7XUA - chains A and B; structure by X-ray diffraction, 1.87 A resolution.

# Chain A (and B)
Name: Histone-lysine N-methyltransferase EHMT2
Organism: Homo sapiens
Notes: EC 2.1.1.-; chain B of this document is another copy of the same molecule, construct and numbering; everything in this record applies to it too
UniProt: Q96KQ7 (EHMT2_HUMAN); residues 913-1193 here = UniProt positions 913-1193
Chain sequence (283 residues; row label = number of the first residue in the row):
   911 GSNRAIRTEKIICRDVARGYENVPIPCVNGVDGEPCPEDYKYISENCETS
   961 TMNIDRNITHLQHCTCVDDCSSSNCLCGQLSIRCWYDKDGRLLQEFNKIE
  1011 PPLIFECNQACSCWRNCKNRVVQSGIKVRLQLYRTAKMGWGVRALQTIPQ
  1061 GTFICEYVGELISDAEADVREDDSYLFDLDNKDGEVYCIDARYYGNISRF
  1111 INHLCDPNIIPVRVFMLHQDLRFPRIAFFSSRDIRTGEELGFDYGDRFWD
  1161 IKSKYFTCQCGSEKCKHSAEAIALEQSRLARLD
Not modelled in the structure: 911-915, 1189-1193 (chain B: 911-916, 1092-1093, 1193)
Differences from the reference sequence: expression tag (911-912)
Bound ions: Zn2+ site 1: C974, C987, C1017, C1021; Zn2+ site 2: C974, C976, C980, C985; Zn2+ site 3: C980, C1017, C1023, C1027; Zn2+ site 4: C1115, C1168, C1170, C1175
Ligand contacts:
  - I5X (N-[(1S)-1-(1H-benzimidazol-2-yl)-3-methylsulfanyl-propyl]-3,6,6-trimethyl-4-oxidanylidene-5,7-dihydro-1H-indole-2-carboxamide): Y1067, D1083, S1084, Y1085, L1086, F1087, D1088, L1089, D1090, P1121, R1123, I1136, F1152, D1153, Y1154, R1157, F1158, I1161
  - sinefungin (SFG): M1048, G1049, W1050, S1084, Y1085, R1109, F1110, I1111, N1112, H1113, Y1154, F1158, W1159, F1166, T1167, C1168, Q1169, C1170
Swiss-Prot annotation at these positions:
  - region (Interaction with histone H3): D1074 to D1093, Y1154 to R1157
  - binding site (Zn(2+)): C974, C976, C980, C985, C987, C1017, C1021, C1023, C1027, C1115, C1168, C1170, C1175
  - binding site (S-adenosyl-L-methionine): M1048 to W1050, Y1085, N1112, H1113, Q1169
  - site: Y1067 (Histone H3K9me binding)

# Interface between chain A and chain B
Residue-residue contacts - 58 pairs, chain A then chain B:
  R924(A) - W1024(B)
  D925(A) - W1024(B)
  R928(A) - Q1019(B)
  R928(A) - C1021(B)  hydrogen bond (side chain-backbone)
  R928(A) - S1022(B)
  R928(A) - C1023(B)  hydrogen bond (side chain-backbone)
  R928(A) - W1024(B)
  R928(A) - R1025(B)  hydrogen bond (backbone-backbone)
  G929(A) - W1024(B)
  G929(A) - R1025(B)
  Y930(A) - N1018(B)  hydrogen bond (side chain-backbone)
  Y930(A) - Q1019(B)
  Y930(A) - R1025(B)
  Y930(A) - R1030(B)  hydrogen bond
  K951(A) - Q1019(B)
  K951(A) - A1020(B)  hydrogen bond (side chain-backbone)
  K951(A) - C1021(B)  hydrogen bond (side chain-backbone)
  K951(A) - S1022(B)
  I953(A) - I968(B)  hydrophobic
  C957(A) - I968(B)  hydrophobic
  E958(A) - R966(B)
  E958(A) - N967(B)
  E958(A) - I968(B)  hydrogen bond (backbone-backbone)
  T959(A) - N967(B)  hydrogen bond (backbone-side chain)
  T959(A) - I968(B)
  S960(A) - N967(B)
  T961(A) - N963(B)
  N963(A) - N963(B)
  R966(A) - E958(B)
  N967(A) - E958(B)
  N967(A) - T959(B)  hydrogen bond (side chain-backbone)
  N967(A) - S960(B)
  I968(A) - C957(B)  hydrophobic
  I968(A) - E958(B)  hydrogen bond (backbone-backbone)
  I968(A) - T959(B)
  I968(A) - Y1104(B)
  T969(A) - T959(B)
  T969(A) - Y1104(B)
  N1018(A) - Y930(B)  hydrogen bond (backbone-side chain)
  Q1019(A) - R928(B)
  Q1019(A) - Y930(B)
  Q1019(A) - K951(B)
  A1020(A) - K951(B)  hydrogen bond (backbone-side chain)
  C1021(A) - R928(B)  hydrogen bond (backbone-side chain)
  C1021(A) - K951(B)  hydrogen bond (backbone-side chain)
  S1022(A) - R928(B)
  S1022(A) - K951(B)
  C1023(A) - R928(B)  hydrogen bond (backbone-side chain)
  W1024(A) - R924(B)
  W1024(A) - D925(B)
  W1024(A) - R928(B)
  W1024(A) - G929(B)
  R1025(A) - R928(B)  hydrogen bond (backbone-backbone)
  R1025(A) - G929(B)
  R1025(A) - Y930(B)
  R1030(A) - Y930(B)  hydrogen bond
  Y1104(A) - I968(B)
  Y1104(A) - T969(B)
Also at the interface, not in a pair above, chain A (28 interface residues in all): I964
Also at the interface, not in a pair above, chain B (27 interface residues in all): I953, T961

# Overview
28 residues of chain A and 27 residues of chain B are in contact; the contacts include 18 hydrogen bonds.
Among the polar pairs are R928(A)-C1021(B), R928(A)-C1023(B) and Y930(A)-N1018(B). Chain A binds sinefungin
and compound I5X.
Chain A and chain B are both Histone-lysine N-methyltransferase EHMT2 (Homo sapiens); the structure, Structure
of G9a in complex with compound 10a, was determined by X-ray diffraction together with 7XUC and 7XUD from the
same study.
